2CNF - chain A; structure by X-ray diffraction, 2.20 A resolution.

== Chain A ==
Name: Tyrosine-protein phosphatase non-receptor type 1
Source organism: Homo sapiens
Notes: EC 3.1.3.48; fragment: catalytic domain, residues 1-321
UniProtKB: P18031 (PTN1_HUMAN); residue numbers follow UniProt; this construct covers 1-321
Chain sequence (321 residues; numbered 1 to 321; the number before each row is that of its first residue):
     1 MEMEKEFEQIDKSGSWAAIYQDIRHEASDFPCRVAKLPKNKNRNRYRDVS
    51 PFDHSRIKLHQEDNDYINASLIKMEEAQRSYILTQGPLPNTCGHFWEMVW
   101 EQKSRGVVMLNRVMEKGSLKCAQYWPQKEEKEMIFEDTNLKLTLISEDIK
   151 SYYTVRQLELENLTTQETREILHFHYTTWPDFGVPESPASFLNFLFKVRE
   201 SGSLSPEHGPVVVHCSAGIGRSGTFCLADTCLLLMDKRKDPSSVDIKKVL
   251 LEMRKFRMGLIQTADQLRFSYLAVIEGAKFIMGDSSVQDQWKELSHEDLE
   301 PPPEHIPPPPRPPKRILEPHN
Disordered / not traced: 1-2, 300-321
Swiss-Prot annotation at these positions:
  - active site: Cys215 (Phosphocysteine intermediate)
  - binding site (substrate): Asp181, Cys215 to Arg221, Gln262
  - modified residue: Met1 (N-acetylmethionine), Tyr20 (Phosphotyrosine), Ser50 (Phosphoserine), Tyr66 (Phosphotyrosine), Cys215 (Cysteine persulfide), Ser242 (Phosphoserine), Ser243 (Phosphoserine)
  - cross-link: Cys215 to Ser216 (N,N-(cysteine-1,S-diyl)serine (Cys-Ser))
Ligand contacts: F32 ((5S)-5-{4-[(2S)-2-(1H-benzimidazol-2-yl)-2-(1,3-benzothiazol-2-ylamino)ethyl]phenyl}isothiazolidin-3-one 1,1-dioxide): Tyr46, Arg47, Asp48, Val49, Asp181, Phe182, Gly183, Cys215, Ser216, Ala217, Gly218, Ile219, Gly220, Arg221, Gln262, Gln266

== Summary ==
Chain A binds compound F32. Curated annotation (UniProt) lists active-site residue Cys215 and 9
substrate-binding residues.
Chain A is Tyrosine-protein phosphatase non-receptor type 1 (Homo sapiens); the structure, Structural Insights
into the Design of Nonpeptidic Isothiazolidinone- Containing Inhibitors of Protein Tyrosine Phosphatase 1B,
was determined by X-ray diffraction together with 2CNE, 2CNG, 2CNH and 2CNI from the same study.
